5WP4 - chain A; structure by X-ray diffraction, 1.34 A resolution.

# Chain A
Name: Phosphoethanolamine N-methyltransferase 1
From: Arabidopsis thaliana
Notes: EC 2.1.1.103
UniProtKB: Q9FR44 (PEAM1_ARATH); numbering as in UniProt (aligned over 1-491)
Amino-acid sequence (491 residues; each row starts with the number of its first residue):
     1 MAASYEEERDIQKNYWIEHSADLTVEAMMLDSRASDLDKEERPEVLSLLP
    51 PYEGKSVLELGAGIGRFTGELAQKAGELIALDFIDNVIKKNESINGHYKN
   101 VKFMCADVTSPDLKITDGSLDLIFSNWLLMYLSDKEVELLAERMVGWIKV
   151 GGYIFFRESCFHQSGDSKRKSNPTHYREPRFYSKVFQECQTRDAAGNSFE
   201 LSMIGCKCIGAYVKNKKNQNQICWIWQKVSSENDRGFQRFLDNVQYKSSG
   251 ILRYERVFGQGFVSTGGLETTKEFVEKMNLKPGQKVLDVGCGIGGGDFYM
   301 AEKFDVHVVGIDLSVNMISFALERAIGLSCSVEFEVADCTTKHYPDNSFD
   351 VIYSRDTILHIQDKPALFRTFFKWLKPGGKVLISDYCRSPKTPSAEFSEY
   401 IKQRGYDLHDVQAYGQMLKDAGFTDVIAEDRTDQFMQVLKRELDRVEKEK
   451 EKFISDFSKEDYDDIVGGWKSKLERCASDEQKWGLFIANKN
Disordered / not traced: 1-6
Ligand contacts:
  - phosphocholine (PC), molecule 1: Tyr15, Trp16, Met28, Met29, Leu30, Trp127, Met130, Tyr131, Ser159, His162, Gln163, Ser164, Gly165, Arg169, Thr174, Tyr176
  - phosphocholine (PC), molecule 2: Gln245, Tyr246, Tyr254, Phe258, Val263, Ser264, Asp356, Leu359, Tyr386, Tyr400, Arg404, Tyr406, Lys472
  - S-adenosylhomocysteine (SAH), molecule 1: Arg9, Trp16, Met28, Gly61, Ala62, Gly63, Arg66, Phe67, Leu81, Asp82, Phe83, Ile84, Val87, Ala106, Asp107, Val108, Thr109, Asn126, Trp127, Leu128, Tyr131, Leu132
  - S-adenosylhomocysteine (SAH), molecule 2: Phe237, Leu241, Tyr246, Phe262, Val263, Ser264, Gly290, Cys291, Gly292, Asp312, Leu313, Ser314, Met317, Ala337, Asp338, Cys339, Thr340, Arg355, Asp356, Thr357, His360, Ile361
UniProt features mapped onto this chain:
  - binding site (S-adenosyl-L-homocysteine): Gly61, Arg66, Asp82, Asp107, Val108, Asn126, Val263, Ser264, Gly290, Asp312, Asp338, Cys339, Arg355
  - binding site (phosphocholine): Ser159, Ser164, Gly165, Arg169, Tyr176, Tyr254, Tyr386, Tyr400, Arg404, Tyr406, Lys472
  - binding site (N-methylethanolamine phosphate): Gln245, Tyr246, Tyr254, Tyr386, Tyr400, Arg404 to Tyr406, Lys472
  - modified residue: Ala2 (N-acetylalanine)
What the authors report for this chain:
  - conformationally variable residues (loop rearrangement): His162 to Ser171, Val244 to Ser248, Ser249 to Tyr254
  - binding site for S-adenosylhomocysteine: Arg66, Asp82, Phe83, Asp107, Val108, Asn126, Leu241, Tyr246, Val263, Ser264, Asp312, Leu313, Ser314, Cys339, Arg355, Ile361
  - binding site for phosphocholine: Tyr15, Trp16, Met28, Met29, Leu30, Trp127, Met130, Tyr131, Ser159, Gln163, Arg169, Thr174, Gln245, Tyr246, Tyr254, Tyr386, Tyr400, Arg404, Tyr406, Lys472
  - catalytic residues: Tyr131, Tyr246, His360
  - contacts within the chain: Tyr246-His360

# In short
Ligands of chain A: S-adenosylhomocysteine and phosphocholine. From UniProt: 13
S-adenosyl-L-homocysteine-binding residues, 11 phosphocholine-binding residues and 9 N-methylethanolamine
phosphate-binding residues. The paper reports catalytic residues Tyr131, Tyr246 and His360; a binding site for
phosphocholine at Tyr15, Trp16 and Met28 among others.
Chain A is Phosphoethanolamine N-methyltransferase 1 (Arabidopsis thaliana); the structure, Arabidopsis
thaliana phosphoethanolamine N-methyltransferase 1 (AtPMT1, XIOPTL) in complex with SAH and phosphocholine,
was determined by X-ray diffraction together with 5WP5 from the same study.
